PDB entry 1MAM | X-ray diffraction, 2.45 A resolution | chains L and H

# Chain L
Name: IGG2B-kappa YST9.1 fab (light chain)
From: Mus musculus
Notes: antibody fragment or engineered binder
Sequence (214 residues; each row starts with the number of its first residue):
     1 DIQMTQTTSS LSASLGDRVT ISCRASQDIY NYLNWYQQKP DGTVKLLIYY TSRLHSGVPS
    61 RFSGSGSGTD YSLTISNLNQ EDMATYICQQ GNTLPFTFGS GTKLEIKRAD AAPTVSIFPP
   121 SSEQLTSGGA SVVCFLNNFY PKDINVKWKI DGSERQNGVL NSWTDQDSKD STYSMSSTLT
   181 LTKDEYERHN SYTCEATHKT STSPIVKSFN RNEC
Cystine bridges: C23-C88, C134-C194

# Chain H
Name: IGG2B-kappa YST9.1 fab (heavy chain)
From: Mus musculus
UniProt: P01867 (GCBM_MOUSE); residues 120-217 here correspond to UniProt positions 1-98 (UniProt number = residue number - 119)
Sequence (217 residues; row label = number of the first residue in the row):
     1 EVKLVESGGG LVQPGGSLRL SCATSGFTFT DYYMSWVRQP PGKALEWLGF IRNKADGYTT
    61 EYSASVKGRF TISRDNSQSI LYLQMNTLRA EDSATYYCTR DPYGPAAYWG QGTLVTVSAA
   121 KTTPPSVYPL APGCGDTTGS SVTLGCLVKG YFPESVTVTW NSGSLSSSVH TFPALLQSGL
   181 YTMSSSVTVP SSTWPSQTVT CSVAHPASST TVDKKLE
Cystine bridges: C22-C98, C146-C201

# Chain L / chain H interface
Pairs across the interface (56; chain L residue first):
  Y36(L) - W109(H)
  Q38(L) - Q39(H)  hydrogen bond
  Q38(L) - Y97(H)  hydrogen bond
  G42(L) - Y97(H)  hydrogen bond (backbone-side chain)
  G42(L) - Q111(H)
  V44(L) - W109(H)  hydrophobic
  L46(L) - A107(H)  hydrophobic
  Y49(L) - G104(H)
  H55(L) - P105(H)  hydrogen bond (side chain-backbone)
  H55(L) - A107(H)
  L94(L) - E61(H)
  P95(L) - W47(H)  hydrophobic
  F96(L) - W47(H)
  F96(L) - Y103(H)  hydrophobic
  F98(L) - L45(H)
  F98(L) - W47(H)
  G99(L) - A44(H)
  S116(L) - T143(H)
  F118(L) - L130(H)
  F118(L) - A131(H)
  F118(L) - P132(H)
  F118(L) - T143(H)
  P119(L) - A131(H)
  S121(L) - Y128(H)
  S121(L) - P129(H)
  E123(L) - P129(H)
  Q124(L) - Y128(H)
  Q124(L) - K149(H)
  S131(L) - K149(H)  hydrogen bond
  V133(L) - L130(H)  hydrophobic
  F135(L) - G145(H)
  F135(L) - F172(H)  hydrophobic
  F135(L) - S184(H)
  F135(L) - S185(H)
  F135(L) - S186(H)
  N137(L) - H170(H)
  N138(L) - H170(H)  hydrogen bond
  L160(L) - L175(H)  hydrophobic
  L160(L) - T182(H)
  N161(L) - L175(H)
  S162(L) - F172(H)
  S162(L) - P173(H)
  S162(L) - L175(H)
  W163(L) - P173(H)
  T164(L) - T171(H)
  T164(L) - F172(H)
  S174(L) - H170(H)  hydrogen bond
  S174(L) - F172(H)
  M175(L) - F172(H)
  S176(L) - F172(H)
  S176(L) - S184(H)  hydrogen bond
  T180(L) - K149(H)  hydrogen bond
  E213(L) - D136(H)
  C214(L) - G133(H)
  C214(L) - C134(H)  hydrogen bond
  C214(L) - D136(H)
Interface residues without a listed pair, chain L (39 interface residues in all): N34, I87, G91, S100, T178
Interface residues without a listed pair, chain H (41 interface residues in all): V37, E46, F50, S63, P102, A106, L144, L147, Q177

# In short
39 residues of chain L face 41 of chain H across their interface; the contacts include 10 hydrogen bonds.
Polar contacts include Q38(L)-Q39(H), Q38(L)-Y97(H) and G42(L)-Y97(H).
Here chain L is IGG2B-kappa YST9.1 fab (light chain) and chain H is IGG2B-kappa YST9.1 fab (heavy chain), both
from Mus musculus. Entry 1MAM (Crystal structure to 2.45 A resolution of a monoclonal fab specific for the
brucella A cell ...) was determined by X-ray diffraction.
